PDB entry 8WG8 | electron microscopy, 2.71 A resolution | chains B and N of the 6 polymer chains in the assembly

== Chain B ==
Protein: Guanine nucleotide-binding protein G(I)/G(S)/G(T) subunit beta-1
Source organism: Rattus norvegicus
UniProtKB: P54311 (GBB1_RAT); residue numbers follow UniProt; this construct covers 2-340
Amino-acid sequence (371 residues; row label = number of the first residue in the row; numbers below 1 keep their minus sign (Met-4 is residue -4)):
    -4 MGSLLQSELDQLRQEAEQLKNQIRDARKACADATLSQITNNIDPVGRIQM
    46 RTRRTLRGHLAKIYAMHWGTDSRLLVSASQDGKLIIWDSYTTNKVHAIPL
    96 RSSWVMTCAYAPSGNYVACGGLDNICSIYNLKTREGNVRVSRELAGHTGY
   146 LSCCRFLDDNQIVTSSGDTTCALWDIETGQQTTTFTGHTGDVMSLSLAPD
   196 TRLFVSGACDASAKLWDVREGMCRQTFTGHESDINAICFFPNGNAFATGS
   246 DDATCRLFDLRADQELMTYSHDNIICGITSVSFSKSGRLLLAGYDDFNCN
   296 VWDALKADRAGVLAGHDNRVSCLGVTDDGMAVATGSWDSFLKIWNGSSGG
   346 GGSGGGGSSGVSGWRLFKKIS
Unresolved in the structure: -4 to 1, 341-366
Construct notes: initiating methionine (-4); expression tag (-3 to 1, 341-366)
Curated features (UniProtKB/Swiss-Prot):
  - modified residue: Ser2 (N-acetylserine), His266 (Phosphohistidine)

== Chain N ==
Protein: Nanobody-35
Source organism: synthetic construct
Notes: antibody fragment or engineered binder
Amino-acid sequence (140 residues; row label = number of the first residue in the row; numbers below 1 keep their minus sign (Met-1 is residue -1)):
    -1 MAQVQLQESGGGLVQPGGSLRLSCAASGFTFSNYKMNWVRQAPGKGLEWV
    49 SDISQSGASISYTGSVKGRFTISRDNAKNTLYLQMNSLKPEDTAVYYCAR
    99 CPAPFTRDCFDVTSTTYAYRGQGTQVTVSSHHHHHHEPEA
Unresolved in the structure: -1 to 0, 129-138
Cystine bridges: Cys22-Cys96, Cys99-Cys107

== Interface between chain B and chain N ==
Pairs across the interface (15):
  Arg19(B) - Gln1(N)
  Thr184(B) - Thr114(N)
  Asp205(B) - Ala116(N)
  Thr223(B) - Gln1(N)
  Gly224(B) - Gln1(N)
  Glu226(B) - Gly26(N)
  Glu226(B) - Phe27(N)
  Glu226(B) - Thr28(N)
  Glu226(B) - Tyr32(N)  hydrogen bond
  Glu226(B) - Arg98(N)  hydrogen bond (backbone-side chain)
  Ser227(B) - Arg98(N)
  Ser227(B) - Pro100(N)  hydrogen bond (side chain-backbone)
  Ser227(B) - Tyr117(N)
  Asp228(B) - Tyr117(N)  hydrogen bond (backbone-side chain)
  Asp246(B) - Pro102(N)
Interface residues without a listed pair, chain B (15 interface residues in all): Lys15, Cys204, Ala206, His225, Asp247, Ile270
Interface residues without a listed pair, chain N (13 interface residues in all): Val2, Phe103

== Overview ==
Chain B and chain N form an interface of 15 and 13 residues respectively; the contacts include 4 hydrogen
bonds. Polar contacts include Glu226(B)-Tyr32(N), Glu226(B)-Arg98(N) and Ser227(B)-Pro100(N).
Here chain B is Guanine nucleotide-binding protein G(I)/G(S)/G(T) subunit beta-1 (Rattus norvegicus) and chain
N is Nanobody-35 (synthetic construct). Entry 8WG8 (Cryo-EM structures of peptide free and Gs-coupled GCGR)
was determined by electron microscopy, deposited together with 8WA3 and 8WG7.
